Entry 7HPH (X-ray diffraction, 2.34 A resolution); this record covers chains A and B.

[Chain A]
Name: Serine protease subunit NS2B
Organism: Zika virus
UniProt: Q32ZE1 (POLG_ZIKV); residues 46-89 here correspond to UniProt positions 1414-1457 (UniProt number = residue number + 1368)
Amino-acid sequence (46 residues; row label = number of the first residue in the row):
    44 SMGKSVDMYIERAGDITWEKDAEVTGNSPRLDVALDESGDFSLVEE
Not modelled in the structure: 44-49, 89
Construct notes: expression tag (44-45)
Small-molecule neighbours: A1BGS (4-methoxy-2-(piperazin-1-yl)-6-{[2-(piperazin-1-yl)pyridin-4-yl]methyl}pyrimidine): S81, G82, D83

[Chain B]
Name: Serine protease NS3
Organism: Zika virus
Notes: EC 3.4.21.91, 3.6.1.15, 3.6.4.13
UniProt: Q32ZE1 (POLG_ZIKV); residues 11-177 here correspond to UniProt positions 1509-1675 (UniProt number = residue number + 1498)
Amino-acid sequence (168 residues; each row starts with the number of its first residue):
    10 MKEVKKGETTDGVYRVMTRRLLGSTQVGVGVMQEGVFHTMWHVTKGAALR
    60 SGEGRLDPYWGDVKQDLVSYCGPWKLDAAWDGLSEVQLLAVPPGERAKNI
   110 QTLPGIFKTKDGDIGAVALDYPAGTSGSPILDKCGRVIGLYGNGVVIKNG
   160 SYVSAITQGKREEETPVE
Not modelled in the structure: 10-15, 172-177
Construct notes: initiating methionine (10); conflict K107 (Arg1605 in Q32ZE1)
Small-molecule neighbours: A1BGS (4-methoxy-2-(piperazin-1-yl)-6-{[2-(piperazin-1-yl)pyridin-4-yl]methyl}pyrimidine): H51, D75, D129, Y130, P131, A132, S135, Y150, G151, N152, V155, Y161
Swiss-Prot annotation at these positions:
  - active site (Charge relay system): H51, D75, S135

[Chain A / chain B interface]
Pairs across the interface (96; chain A residue first):
  D50(A) - A57(B)
  D50(A) - R59(B)  hydrogen bond (backbone-side chain)
  M51(A) - M26(B)
  M51(A) - V36(B)  hydrophobic
  M51(A) - V52(B)
  M51(A) - T53(B)
  M51(A) - L58(B)
  M51(A) - R59(B)  hydrogen bond (backbone-backbone)
  Y52(A) - R24(B)
  Y52(A) - V25(B)
  Y52(A) - M26(B)  hydrogen bond (backbone-backbone)
  Y52(A) - R28(B)
  Y52(A) - S33(B)
  Y52(A) - R59(B)
  I53(A) - Y23(B)  hydrophobic
  I53(A) - R24(B)
  I53(A) - M41(B)  hydrophobic
  I53(A) - F46(B)  hydrophobic
  I53(A) - R59(B)  hydrogen bond (backbone-backbone)
  I53(A) - S60(B)
  I53(A) - L65(B)  hydrophobic
  E54(A) - Y23(B)
  E54(A) - R24(B)  hydrogen bond (backbone-backbone)
  R55(A) - E17(B)
  R55(A) - D20(B)  hydrogen bond (side chain-backbone)
  R55(A) - G21(B)
  R55(A) - V22(B)
  R55(A) - Y23(B)
  A56(A) - V22(B)  hydrogen bond (backbone-backbone)
  A56(A) - R24(B)
  A56(A) - V100(B)  hydrophobic
  A56(A) - A106(B)
  G57(A) - G21(B)
  G57(A) - V22(B)  hydrogen bond (backbone-backbone)
  D58(A) - L98(B)
  I59(A) - G21(B)
  I59(A) - V40(B)  hydrophobic
  I59(A) - M41(B)
  I59(A) - L140(B)  hydrophobic
  I59(A) - G144(B)
  I59(A) - V146(B)  hydrophobic
  T60(A) - N108(B)  hydrogen bond (backbone-side chain)
  T60(A) - L140(B)
  W61(A) - E94(B)
  W61(A) - V95(B)
  W61(A) - Q96(B)
  W61(A) - Q110(B)
  W61(A) - L140(B)
  W61(A) - D141(B)
  W61(A) - K142(B)
  E62(A) - Q96(B)  hydrogen bond (backbone-side chain)
  E62(A) - N108(B)
  A65(A) - Q96(B)
  A65(A) - N108(B)
  E66(A) - I109(B)
  E66(A) - Q110(B)  hydrogen bond (backbone-backbone)
  V67(A) - Q110(B)
  T68(A) - I109(B)
  T68(A) - Q110(B)  hydrogen bond (backbone-backbone)
  T68(A) - T111(B)  hydrogen bond (backbone-side chain)
  T68(A) - L128(B)
  G69(A) - T111(B)  hydrogen bond (backbone-side chain)
  G69(A) - A127(B)
  N70(A) - L112(B)
  N70(A) - A127(B)
  S71(A) - L112(B)  hydrogen bond (side chain-backbone)
  S71(A) - P113(B)  hydrogen bond (side chain-backbone)
  S71(A) - G114(B)
  P72(A) - G114(B)
  P72(A) - I115(B)  hydrogen bond (backbone-backbone)
  R73(A) - I115(B)
  L74(A) - I115(B)  hydrogen bond (backbone-backbone)
  L74(A) - F116(B)  hydrophobic
  L74(A) - K117(B)  hydrogen bond (backbone-backbone)
  L74(A) - I156(B)  hydrophobic
  L74(A) - V162(B)  hydrophobic
  D75(A) - K117(B)
  V76(A) - F116(B)  hydrophobic
  V76(A) - K117(B)  hydrogen bond (backbone-backbone)
  V76(A) - T118(B)
  L78(A) - K73(B)
  D79(A) - K73(B)
  E80(A) - V72(B)
  E80(A) - K73(B)
  S81(A) - V72(B)
  G82(A) - V72(B)
  G82(A) - K73(B)
  G82(A) - N152(B)  hydrogen bond (backbone-side chain)
  F84(A) - F116(B)  hydrophobic
  F84(A) - I123(B)  hydrophobic
  F84(A) - N152(B)
  F84(A) - G153(B)
  F84(A) - V154(B)
  L86(A) - V154(B)
  L86(A) - V155(B)
  L86(A) - I156(B)  hydrophobic
Other interface residues (no listed pair), chain A (33 interface residues in all): S85
Other interface residues (no listed pair), chain B (58 interface residues in all): T19, T27, K119, A164

[Overview]
The interface between chain A and chain B involves 33 residues on one side and 58 on the other; the contacts
include 21 hydrogen bonds. Polar pairs include D50(A)-R59(B), R55(A)-D20(B) and T60(A)-N108(B). Compound A1BGS
is bound between chain A and chain B.
Here chain A is Serine protease subunit NS2B and chain B is Serine protease NS3, both from Zika virus. Entry
7HPH (PanDDA analysis group deposition -- Crystal Structure of ZIKV NS2B-NS3 protease in complex with
ASAP-0015442-001) was determined by X-ray diffraction.
